Entry 6E15 (electron microscopy, 5.10 A resolution (low resolution: residue-level contacts below are approximate; hydrogen-bond / salt-bridge calls are withheld)); this record covers chains C and D of the 5 polymer chains in the assembly.

Chain C:
Molecule: Chaperone protein FimC
Source organism: Escherichia coli
Reference sequence: P31697 (FIMC_ECOLI); residues -35 to 205 here correspond to UniProt positions 1-241 (UniProt number = residue number + 36)
Sequence (241 residues; row label = number of the first residue in the row; numbers below 1 keep their minus sign (Met-35 is residue -35)):
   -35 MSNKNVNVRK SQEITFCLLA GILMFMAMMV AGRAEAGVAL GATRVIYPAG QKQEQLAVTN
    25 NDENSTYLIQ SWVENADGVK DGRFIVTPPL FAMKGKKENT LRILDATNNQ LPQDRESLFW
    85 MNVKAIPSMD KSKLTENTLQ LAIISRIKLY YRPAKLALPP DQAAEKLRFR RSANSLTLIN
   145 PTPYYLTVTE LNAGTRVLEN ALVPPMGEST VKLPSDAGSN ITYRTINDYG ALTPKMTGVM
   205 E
Unresolved in the structure: -35 to 0, 94-99

Chain D:
Molecule: Fimbrial biogenesis outer membrane usher protein
Source organism: Escherichia coli
Reference sequence: A0A0F3W955 (A0A0F3W955_ECOLX); residues -44 to 833 here correspond to UniProt positions 1-878 (UniProt number = residue number + 45)
Sequence (879 residues; row label = number of the first residue in the row; numbers below 1 keep their minus sign (Met-44 is residue -44)):
   -44 MSYLNLRLYQ RNTQCLHIRK HRLAGFFVRL FVACAFAAQA SLSSAELYFN PRFLADDPQA
    16 VADLSRFENG QELPPGTYRV DIYLNNGYMA TRDVTFNTGD SEQGIVPCLT RAQLASMGLN
    76 TASVAGMNLL ADDACVPLTT MVQDATAHLD VGQQRLNLTI PQAFMSNRAR GYIPPELWDP
   136 GINAGLLNYN FSGNSVQNRI GGNSHYAYLN LQSGLNIGAW RLRDNTTWSY NSSDRSSGSK
   196 NKWQHINTWL ERDIIPLRSR LTLGDGYTQG DIFDGINFRG AQLASDDNML PDSQRGFAPV
   256 IHGIARGTAQ VTIKQNGYDI YNSTVPPGPF TINDIYAAGN SGDLQVTIKE ADGSTQIFTV
   316 PYSSVPLLQR EGHTRYSITA GEYRSGNAQQ EKPRFFQSTL LHGLPAGWTI YGGTQLADRY
   376 RAFNFGIGKN MGALGALSVD MTQANSTLPD DSQHDGQSVR FLYNKSLNES GTNIQLVGYR
   436 YSTSGYFNFA DTTYSRMNGY NIETQDGVIQ VKPKFTDYYN LAYNKRGKLQ LTVTQQLGRT
   496 STLYLSGSHQ TYWGTSNVDE QFQAGLNTAF EDINWTLSYS LTKNAWQKGR DQMLALNVNI
   556 PFSHWLRSDS KSQWRHASAS YSMSHDLNGR MTNLAGVYGT LLEDNNLSYS VQTGYAGGGD
   616 GNSGSTGYAT LNYRGGYGNA NIGYSHSDDI KQLYYGVSGG VLAHANGVTL GQPLNDTVVL
   676 VKAPGAKDAK VENQTGVRTD WRGYAVLPYA TEYRENRVAL DTNTLADNVD LDNAVANVVP
   736 TRGAIVRAEF KARVGIKLLM TLTHNNKPLP FGAMVTSESS QSSGIVADNG QVYLSGMPLA
   796 GKVQVKWGEE ENAHCVANYQ LPPESQQQLL TQLSAECRS
Unresolved in the structure: -44 to 25, 188-195, 454-473, 805-807
Construct notes: conflict Ser-4 (Pro41 in A0A0F3W955); expression tag (834)
Disulfide bonds: Cys63-Cys90, Cys810-Cys832

Interface between chain C and chain D:
Contacting residue pairs - 13 pairs, chain C then chain D:
  Gln17(C) with Thr717(D); Asn718(D)
  Gln19(C) with Asp716(D); Thr717(D); Asn718(D)
  Thr51(C) with Tyr788(D)
  Leu54(C) with Phe766(D); Val781(D); Ala782(D)
  Glu62(C) with Asn728(D); Val730(D)
  Arg66(C) with Thr717(D); Asp725(D)
Interface residues without a listed pair, chain C (14 interface residues in all): Gln34, Lys44, Ile49, Pro53, Asn63, Thr64, Leu68, Tyr193
Interface residues without a listed pair, chain D (17 interface residues in all): Asp564, Glu687, Asp727, Ile780, Asp783, Leu824, Leu825
The authors on this interface:
  - specific contacts: Leu54(C)-Phe766(D) (hydrophobic contact)

Summary:
Chain C and chain D form an interface of 14 and 17 residues respectively. The paper describes a hydrophobic
contact between Leu54(C) and Phe766(D).
Chain C is Chaperone protein FimC and chain D is Fimbrial biogenesis outer membrane usher protein, both from
Escherichia coli; the structure, Handover mechanism of the growing pilus by the bacterial outer membrane usher
FimD, was determined by electron microscopy (same publication as 6E14).
